Entry 1RU7 (X-ray diffraction, 2.30 A resolution); this record covers chains B and D of the 6 polymer chains in the assembly.

[Chain B (and D)]
Protein: hemagglutinin
Source organism: Influenza A virus (A/Puerto Rico/8/34(H1N1))
Notes: chain D of this document is another copy of the same molecule, construct and numbering; everything in this record applies to it too
UniProtKB: Q82766 (Q82766_9INFA); residues 501-660 here correspond to UniProt positions 344-503 (UniProt number = residue number - 157)
Sequence (160 residues; numbered 501 to 660; the number before each row is that of its first residue):
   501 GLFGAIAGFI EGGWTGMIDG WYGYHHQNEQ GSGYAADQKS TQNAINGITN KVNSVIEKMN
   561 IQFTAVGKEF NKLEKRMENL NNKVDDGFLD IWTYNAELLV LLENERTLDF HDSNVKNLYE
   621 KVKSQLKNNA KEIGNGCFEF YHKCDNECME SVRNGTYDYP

[Interface between chain B and chain D]
Contacting residue pairs (38; chain B residue first):
  Gly501(B) - Asn617(D)  hydrogen bond (backbone-side chain)
  Leu502(B) - Phe503(D)
  Leu502(B) - Ser613(D)  hydrogen bond (backbone-side chain)
  Leu502(B) - Asn617(D)
  Phe503(B) - Asn617(D)
  Gly504(B) - Asn617(D)
  Arg576(B) - Lys568(D)  hydrogen bond (backbone-side chain)
  Arg576(B) - Glu569(D)  hydrogen bond (side chain-backbone)
  Arg576(B) - Phe570(D)
  Arg576(B) - Glu574(D)  salt bridge
  Arg576(B) - Met577(D)
  Met577(B) - Met577(D)
  Asn579(B) - Lys568(D)
  Leu580(B) - Lys568(D)
  Leu580(B) - Leu580(D)  hydrophobic
  Leu580(B) - Val584(D)  hydrophobic
  Lys583(B) - Asn581(D)  hydrogen bond
  Lys583(B) - Asp585(D)  salt bridge
  Lys583(B) - Phe588(D)
  Val584(B) - Val584(D)  hydrophobic
  Val584(B) - Phe588(D)
  Gly587(B) - Phe588(D)
  Phe588(B) - Phe588(D)
  Ile591(B) - Phe588(D)  hydrophobic
  Ile591(B) - Ile591(D)  hydrophobic
  Ile591(B) - Trp592(D)  hydrophobic
  Tyr594(B) - Lys558(D)
  Tyr594(B) - Met559(D)  hydrophobic
  Tyr594(B) - Trp592(D)  hydrophobic
  Tyr594(B) - Asn595(D)
  Tyr594(B) - Leu599(D)
  Glu597(B) - Lys558(D)  salt bridge
  Leu598(B) - Lys558(D)
  Leu601(B) - Lys558(D)
  Glu605(B) - Arg606(D)
  Arg606(B) - Arg606(D)
  Asp609(B) - Arg606(D)  salt bridge
  Glu632(B) - Lys627(D)  salt bridge
Also at the interface, not in a pair above, chain B (24 interface residues in all): Asp590, Asn595, Leu602
Also at the interface, not in a pair above, chain D (23 interface residues in all): Glu603, Phe610

[In short]
Chain B and chain D form an interface of 24 and 23 residues respectively; the contacts include 5 hydrogen
bonds and 5 salt bridges. Among the polar pairs are Arg576(B)-Glu574(D), Lys583(B)-Asp585(D) and
Glu597(B)-Lys558(D).
Chain B and chain D are both hemagglutinin (Influenza A virus (A/Puerto Rico/8/34(H1N1))); the structure, 1934
Human H1 Hemagglutinin, was determined by X-ray diffraction, deposited together with 1RUY, 1RUZ, 1RV0, 1RVT,
1RVX and 1RVZ.
